PDB entry 7U1A | electron microscopy, 3.30 A resolution | chains C and J of the 11 polymer chains in the assembly

[Chain C]
Protein: Replication factor C subunit 3
Source organism: Saccharomyces cerevisiae
UniProt: P38629 (RFC3_YEAST); residue numbers follow UniProt; this construct covers 1-340
Sequence (340 residues; row label = number of the first residue in the row):
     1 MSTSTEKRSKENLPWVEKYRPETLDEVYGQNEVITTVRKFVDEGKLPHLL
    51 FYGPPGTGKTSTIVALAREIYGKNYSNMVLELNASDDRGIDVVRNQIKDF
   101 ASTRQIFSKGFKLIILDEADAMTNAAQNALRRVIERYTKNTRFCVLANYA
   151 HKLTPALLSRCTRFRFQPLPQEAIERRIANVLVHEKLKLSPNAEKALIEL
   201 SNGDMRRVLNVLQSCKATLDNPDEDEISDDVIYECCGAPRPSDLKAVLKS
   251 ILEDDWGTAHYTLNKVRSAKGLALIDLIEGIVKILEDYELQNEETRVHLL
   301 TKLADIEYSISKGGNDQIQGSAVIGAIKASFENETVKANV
Disordered / not traced: 1-8, 336-340
Ion coordination: Mg2+: Thr60 (together with ATP-gamma-S)
Small-molecule neighbours: ATP-gamma-S (AGS; phosphothiophosphoric acid-adenylate ester): Val16, Tyr19, Arg20, Pro21, Glu26, Val27, Tyr28, Gly29, Gln30, Pro54, Pro55, Gly56, Thr57, Gly58, Lys59, Thr60, Ser61, Glu118, Asn148, Leu169, Arg177, Met205, Arg206, Leu209
Swiss-Prot annotation at these positions:
  - binding site (ATP): Val16 to Tyr19, Arg20, Tyr28, Gly53 to Ser61, Asn148, Arg206
  - modified residue: Ser2 (N-acetylserine)

[Chain J]
Molecule: DNA - Template
Sequence (50 nucleotides; numbered 1 to 50; the number before each row is that of its first residue):
     1 TTGTGGGTAGATAAATACAGACCTAAGTCCTTGAATGCCGCGTGCGTCCC
Disordered / not traced: 1-11, 42-50

[Interface between chain C and chain J]
Residue-residue contacts (9; chain C residue first):
  Arg88(C) with DT28(J), phosphate contact; DC29(J), salt bridge to the phosphate
  Gly89(C) with DC30(J), phosphate contact
  Ile90(C) with DC30(J), hydrogen bond to the phosphate; DT31(J), phosphate contact
  Asp91(C) with DT31(J), phosphate contact
  Arg94(C) with DT31(J), salt bridge to the phosphate
  Thr123(C) with DC29(J), hydrogen bond to the phosphate; DC30(J), phosphate contact
Interface residues without a listed pair, chain C (8 interface residues in all): Ala125, Ala126

[In short]
8 residues of chain C and 4 residues of chain J are in contact; the contacts include 2 hydrogen bonds and 2
salt bridges. Polar contacts include Ile90(C)-DC30(J), Thr123(C)-DC29(J) and Arg88(C)-DC29(J). Bound to chain
C: ATP-gamma-S.
Here chain C is Replication factor C subunit 3 (Saccharomyces cerevisiae) and chain J is DNA - Template. Entry
7U1A (RFC:PCNA bound to dsDNA with a ssDNA gap of six nucleotides) was determined by electron microscopy,
deposited together with 7U19 and 7U1P.
